Entry 8UBA (electron microscopy, 3.20 A resolution); this record covers chains B and C of the 9 polymer chains in the assembly.

== Chain B (and C) ==
Protein: Avd
Source organism: Bordetella phage BPP-1
Notes: chain C of this document is another copy of the same molecule, construct and numbering; everything in this record applies to it too
UniProtKB: chimeric construct of Q775D7, Q9FA38: residues 1-124 from Q775D7 (Q775D7_BPBPP) positions 1-124 (same numbers); residues 125-290 from Q9FA38 positions 5-170 (UniProt number = residue number - 120)
Amino-acid sequence (290 residues; each row starts with the number of its first residue):
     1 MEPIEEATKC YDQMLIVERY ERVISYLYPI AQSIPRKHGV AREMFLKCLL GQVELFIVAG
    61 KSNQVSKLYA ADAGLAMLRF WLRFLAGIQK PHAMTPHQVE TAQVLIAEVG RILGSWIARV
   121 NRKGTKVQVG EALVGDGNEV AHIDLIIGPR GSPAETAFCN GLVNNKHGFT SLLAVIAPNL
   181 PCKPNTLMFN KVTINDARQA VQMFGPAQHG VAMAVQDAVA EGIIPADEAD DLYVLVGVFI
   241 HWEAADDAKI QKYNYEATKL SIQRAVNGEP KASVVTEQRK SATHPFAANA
Unresolved in the structure: 123-290 (chain C: 1-9, 124-290)

== How chain B and chain C interact ==
Pairs across the interface - 46 pairs, chain B then chain C:
  I4(B) - A107(C)  hydrophobic
  E6(B) - D72(C)
  E6(B) - A76(C)
  E6(B) - R79(C)  salt bridge
  A7(B) - D72(C)  hydrogen bond (backbone-side chain)
  A7(B) - I117(C)  hydrophobic
  T8(B) - Y69(C)
  V17(B) - R83(C)
  E21(B) - F80(C)
  E21(B) - R83(C)  salt bridge
  I24(B) - F80(C)  hydrophobic
  I24(B) - F84(C)  hydrophobic
  Y28(B) - H38(C)  hydrogen bond
  Y28(B) - A41(C)
  Y28(B) - F84(C)  hydrophobic
  Y28(B) - I88(C)  hydrophobic
  P29(B) - K90(C)  hydrogen bond (backbone-side chain)
  Q32(B) - K37(C)  hydrogen bond (backbone-side chain)
  Q32(B) - H38(C)
  Q32(B) - K90(C)
  R36(B) - K37(C)
  R42(B) - K37(C)
  E43(B) - V40(C)
  E43(B) - E43(C)
  L46(B) - V40(C)  hydrophobic
  L46(B) - M44(C)
  K47(B) - V40(C)
  K47(B) - E43(C)  salt bridge
  K47(B) - M44(C)
  L50(B) - A41(C)  hydrophobic
  L50(B) - M44(C)  hydrophobic
  L50(B) - M77(C)
  L50(B) - W81(C)  hydrophobic
  L50(B) - F84(C)  hydrophobic
  G51(B) - M44(C)
  V53(B) - M77(C)  hydrophobic
  V53(B) - F80(C)  hydrophobic
  E54(B) - M77(C)
  I57(B) - A73(C)
  I57(B) - A76(C)  hydrophobic
  I57(B) - M77(C)  hydrophobic
  V58(B) - A73(C)  hydrophobic
  K61(B) - Y69(C)
  K61(B) - D72(C)  salt bridge
  K61(B) - A73(C)
  K61(B) - A76(C)
Other interface residues (no listed pair), chain B (23 interface residues in all): S33
Other interface residues (no listed pair), chain C (21 interface residues in all): A70

== In short ==
23 residues of chain B face 21 of chain C across their interface; the contacts include 4 hydrogen bonds and 4
salt bridges. Polar contacts include E6(B)-R79(C), E21(B)-R83(C) and K47(B)-E43(C).
Chain B and chain C are both Avd (Bordetella phage BPP-1); the structure, Diversity-generating retroelement
(DGR) ribonucleoprotein reverse transcriptase - Pre-active state 1b, was determined by electron microscopy
(same publication as 8UB7, 8UB8, 8UB9, 8UBB, 8UBC, 8UBD, 8UBE and 8UBF).
